Entry 3H9V (X-ray diffraction, 3.10 A resolution); this record covers chain A.

[Chain A]
Protein: P2X purinoceptor
From: Danio rerio
UniProtKB: Q6NYR1 (Q6NYR1_DANRE); numbering as in UniProt (aligned over 28-381)
Chain sequence (356 residues; numbered 26 to 381; the number before each row is that of its first residue):
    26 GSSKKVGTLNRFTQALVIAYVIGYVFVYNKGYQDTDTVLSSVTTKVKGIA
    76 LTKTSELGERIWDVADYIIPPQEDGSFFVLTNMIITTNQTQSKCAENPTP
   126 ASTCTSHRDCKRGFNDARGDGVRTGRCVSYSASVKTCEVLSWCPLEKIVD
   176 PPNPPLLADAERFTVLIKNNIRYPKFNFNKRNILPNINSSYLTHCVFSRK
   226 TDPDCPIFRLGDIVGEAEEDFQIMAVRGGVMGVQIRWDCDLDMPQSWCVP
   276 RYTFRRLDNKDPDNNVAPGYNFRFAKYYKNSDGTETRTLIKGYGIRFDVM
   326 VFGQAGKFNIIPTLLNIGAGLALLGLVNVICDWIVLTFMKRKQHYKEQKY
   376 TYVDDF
Unresolved in the structure: 26-31, 137, 362-381
Differences from the reference sequence: expression tag (26-27); engineered mutation Phe51 (Cys in Q6NYR1), Lys78 (Asn in Q6NYR1), Arg187 (Asn in Q6NYR1), Arg252 (His in Q6NYR1)
Disulfides: Cys119-Cys168, Cys129-Cys152, Cys135-Cys162, Cys220-Cys230, Cys264-Cys273
Glycans and other covalent adducts: N-acetylglucosamine (NAG) linked to Asn113, Asn213
Residues lining bound ligands: gadolinium atom (GD): Glu186, Asp245, Gln247
From the paper describing this entry:
  - gadolinium atom coordination: Glu98
  - self-association interface (contacts with another copy of this molecule): Leu340, Ala344

[In short]
Ligands of chain A: gadolinium atom. Covalently linked N-acetylglucosamine: at Asn113 and Asn213. From the
paper: gadolinium atom coordination by Glu98; a self-association interface involving Leu340 and Ala344.
Chain A is P2X purinoceptor (Danio rerio); the structure, Crystal structure of the ATP-gated P2X4 ion channel
in the closed, apo state at 3.1 Angstroms, was determined by X-ray diffraction (same publication as 3I5D).
